Entry 6JXR (electron microscopy, 3.70 A resolution); this record covers chains g and n of the 8 polymer chains in the assembly.

== Chain g ==
Name: T-cell surface glycoprotein CD3 gamma chain
Source organism: Homo sapiens
UniProt: P09693 (CD3G_HUMAN); numbering as in UniProt (aligned over 1-182)
Amino-acid sequence (182 residues; numbered 1 to 182; the number before each row is that of its first residue):
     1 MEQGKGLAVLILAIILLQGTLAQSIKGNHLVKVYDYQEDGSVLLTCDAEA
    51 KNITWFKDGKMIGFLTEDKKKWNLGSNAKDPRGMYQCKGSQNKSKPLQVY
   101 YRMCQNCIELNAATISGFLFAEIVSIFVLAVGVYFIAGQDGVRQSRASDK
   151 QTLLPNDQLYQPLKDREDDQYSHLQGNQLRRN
Not modelled in the structure: 1-23, 139-182
Disulfide bonds: Cys46-Cys87, Cys104-Cys107
Curated features (UniProtKB/Swiss-Prot):
  - motif: Leu153, Leu154 (Di-leucine motif)
  - modified residue (Phosphoserine): Ser145, Ser148
  - glycosylation (N-linked (GlcNAc...) asparagine): Asn52, Asn92
  - mutagenesis: Leu153 (L153A: Abolishes lysosomal targeting; L153I: Diminished but persistent lysosomal targeting), Leu154 (L154A: Abolishes lysosomal targeting; L154A: Diminished but persistent lysosomal targeting; L154I: No effect), Tyr160 (Y160A: Abolishes lysosomal targeting), Leu163 (L163A: Abolishes lysosomal targeting)

== Chain n ==
Name: T cell receptor beta variable 6-5, M1-specific T cell receptor beta chain, T cell receptor beta constant 2
Source organism: Homo sapiens
UniProt: chimeric construct of A0A0K0K1A5, P0DSE2, A0A0G2JMB4: residues 22-112 from A0A0K0K1A5 (TVB65_HUMAN) positions 22-112 (same numbers); residues 121-134 from P0DSE2 positions 119-132 (UniProt number = residue number - 2); residues 135-312 from A0A0G2JMB4 positions 2-179 (UniProt number = residue number - 133)
Amino-acid sequence (291 residues; row label = number of the first residue in the row):
    22 GVTQTPKFQVLKTGQSMTLQCAQDMNHEYMSWYRQDPGMGLRLIHYSVGA
    72 GITDQGEVPNGYNVSRSTTEDFPLRLLSAAPSQTSVYFCASRRRQGASGE
   122 QYFGPGTRLTVTEDLKNVFPPEVAVFEPSEAEISHTQKATLVCLATGFYP
   172 DHVELSWWVNGKEVHSGVSTDPQPLKEQPALNDSRYCLSSRLRVSATFWQ
   222 NPRNHFRCQVQFYGLSENDEWTQDRAKPVTQIVSAEAWGRADCGFTSESY
   272 QQGVLSATILYEILLGKATLYAVLVSALVLMAMVKRKDSRG
Not modelled in the structure: 309-312
Disulfide bonds: Cys42-Cys110, Cys164-Cys229
Sequence notes: linker (113-120)
Curated features (UniProtKB/Swiss-Prot):
  - glycosylation: Asn84 (N-linked (GlcNAc...) asparagine)

== Chain g / chain n interface ==
Residue-residue contacts (21):
  Tyr36(g) - Asn181(n)
  Tyr36(g) - Gly182(n)
  Tyr36(g) - His226(n)
  Asn106(g) - Leu276(n)
  Cys107(g) - Gln273(n)
  Ile108(g) - Leu276(n)  hydrophobic
  Ile108(g) - Ile280(n)  hydrophobic
  Glu109(g) - Gln273(n)
  Phe118(g) - Ser277(n)
  Phe118(g) - Ile280(n)  hydrophobic
  Phe118(g) - Leu281(n)  hydrophobic
  Ala121(g) - Leu281(n)  hydrophobic
  Glu122(g) - Ile284(n)
  Glu122(g) - Lys288(n)  salt bridge
  Ser125(g) - Lys288(n)
  Leu129(g) - Lys288(n)
  Leu129(g) - Tyr292(n)  hydrophobic
  Gly132(g) - Tyr292(n)
  Val133(g) - Tyr292(n)  hydrophobic
  Ile136(g) - Tyr292(n)
  Ile136(g) - Val296(n)  hydrophobic
Also at the interface, not in a pair above, chain g (18 interface residues in all): Lys26, Gln37, Glu38, Gln105, Ile126
Also at the interface, not in a pair above, chain n (15 interface residues in all): Lys183, Glu238, Leu285

== In short ==
Chain g and chain n form an interface of 18 and 15 residues respectively, with 1 salt bridge. Its one
salt-bridged contact is Glu122(g)-Lys288(n). UniProt lists 4 mutagenesis sites on chain g.
Here chain g is T-cell surface glycoprotein CD3 gamma chain and chain n is T cell receptor beta variable 6-5,
M1-specific T cell receptor beta chain, T cell receptor beta constant 2, both from Homo sapiens. Entry 6JXR
(Structure of human T cell receptor-CD3 complex) was determined by electron microscopy.
